7TJK - chains E and G of the 9 polymer chains in the assembly; structure by electron microscopy, 2.70 A resolution.

Chain E:
Protein: Origin recognition complex subunit 5
From: Saccharomyces cerevisiae
UniProt: P50874 (ORC5_YEAST); numbering as in UniProt (aligned over 1-479)
Chain sequence (479 residues; numbered 1 to 479; the number before each row is that of its first residue):
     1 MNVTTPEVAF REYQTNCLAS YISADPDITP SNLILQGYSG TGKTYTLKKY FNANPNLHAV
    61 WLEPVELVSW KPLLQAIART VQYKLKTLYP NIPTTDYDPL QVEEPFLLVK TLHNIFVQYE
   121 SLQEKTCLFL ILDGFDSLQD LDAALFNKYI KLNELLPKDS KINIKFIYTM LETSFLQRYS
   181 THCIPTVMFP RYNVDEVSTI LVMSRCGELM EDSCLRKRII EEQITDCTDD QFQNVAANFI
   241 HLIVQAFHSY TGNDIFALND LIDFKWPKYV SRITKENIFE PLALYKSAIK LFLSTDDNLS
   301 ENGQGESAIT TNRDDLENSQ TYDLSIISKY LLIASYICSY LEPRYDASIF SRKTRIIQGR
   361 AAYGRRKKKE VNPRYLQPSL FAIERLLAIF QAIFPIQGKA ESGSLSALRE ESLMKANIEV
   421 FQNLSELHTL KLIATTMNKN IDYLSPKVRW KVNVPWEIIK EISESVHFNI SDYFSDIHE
Not modelled in the structure: 1, 223-228, 300-323, 397-406, 479
Swiss-Prot annotation at these positions:
  - binding site (ATP): Gly37 to Thr44
Bound ions: Mg2+: Thr44 (together with ATP)
Residues lining bound ligands:
  - ATP (adenosine-5'-triphosphate), molecule 1: Val8, Ala9, Phe10, Arg11, Tyr38, Ser39, Gly40, Thr41, Gly42, Lys43, Thr44, Tyr45, Leu171, Tyr192, Ile200, Met203, Ile255, Phe256
  - ATP, molecule 2: Lys151, Lys158, His182

Chain G:
Molecule: DNA, 84 bp ARS1
Sequence (84 nucleotides; each row starts with the number of its first residue):
     1 ATCTTTACAT CTTGTTATTT TACAGATTTT ATGTTTAGAT CTTTTATGCT TGCTTTTCAA
    61 AAGGCCTGCA GGCAAGTGCA CAAA
Not modelled in the structure: 1-20, 62-84

Interface between chain E and chain G:
Residue-residue contacts (11):
  Lys71(E) - DT34(G)  salt bridge to the phosphate
  Gln358(E) - DA59(G)  sugar contact
  Arg360(E) - DT56(G)  hydrogen bond to the base
  Arg360(E) - DT57(G)  hydrogen bond to the base
  Arg360(E) - DC58(G)  sugar contact
  Tyr363(E) - DT56(G)  base contact
  Arg366(E) - DT54(G)  hydrogen bond to the base
  Arg366(E) - DT55(G)  sugar contact
  Ser379(E) - DT47(G)  phosphate contact
  Asn440(E) - DG38(G)  phosphate contact
  Arg449(E) - DT47(G)  sugar contact
Also at the interface, not in a pair above, chain E (9 interface residues in all): Lys439

Summary:
Chain E and chain G each contribute 9 residues to their interface; the contacts include 3 hydrogen bonds and 1
salt bridge. Polar pairs include Arg360(E)-DT56(G), Arg360(E)-DT57(G) and Arg366(E)-DT54(G). Chain E binds
ATP. UniProt lists 8 ATP-binding residues on chain E.
Chain E is Origin recognition complex subunit 5 (Saccharomyces cerevisiae) and chain G is DNA, 84 bp ARS1; the
structure, S. cerevisiae ORC bound to 84 bp ARS1 DNA and Cdc6 (state 2) with docked Orc6 ..., was determined
by electron microscopy (same publication as 7TJF, 7TJH, 7TJI and 7TJJ).
